Entry 5J0N (electron microscopy, 11.00 A resolution (very low resolution: no residue pairs are listed; an interface is given only as per-side residue counts)); this record covers chains C and G of the 15 polymer chains in the assembly.

[Chain C]
Molecule: attB(-19 to +21)
Sequence (41 nucleotides; numbered -19 to 21; the number before each row is that of its first residue; numbers below 1 keep their minus sign (DC-19 is residue -19)):
   -19 CCGTTGAAGCCTGCTTTTTTATACTAACTTGAGCGAAACGG

[Chain G]
Molecule: Integrase
From: Enterobacteria phage lambda
Notes: EC 2.7.7.-, 3.1.-.-
UniProt: P03700 (VINT_LAMBD); residues 1-356 here = UniProt positions 1-356
Sequence (356 residues; row label = number of the first residue in the row):
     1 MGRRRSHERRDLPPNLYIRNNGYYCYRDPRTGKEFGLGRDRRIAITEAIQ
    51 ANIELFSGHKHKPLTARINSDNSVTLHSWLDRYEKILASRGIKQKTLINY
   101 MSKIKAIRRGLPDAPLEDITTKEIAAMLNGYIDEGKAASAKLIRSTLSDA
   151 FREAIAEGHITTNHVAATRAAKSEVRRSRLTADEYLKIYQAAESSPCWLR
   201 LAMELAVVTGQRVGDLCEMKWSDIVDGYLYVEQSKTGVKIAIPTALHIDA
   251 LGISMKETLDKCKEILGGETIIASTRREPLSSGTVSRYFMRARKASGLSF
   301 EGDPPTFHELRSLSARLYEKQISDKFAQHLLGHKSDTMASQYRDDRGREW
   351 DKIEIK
Disordered / not traced: 338-348
UniProt features mapped onto this chain:
  - active site: Arg212, Lys235, His308, Arg311, His333, Tyr342 (O-(3'-phospho-DNA)-tyrosine intermediate)
  - mutagenesis: Glu47 (E47A: Complete loss of interaction with the integrase)
What the authors report for this chain:
  - catalytic residues: Tyr342 (citing earlier work)

[Interface between chain C and chain G]
At this resolution (11 A) residue pairs are not listed: 13 residues of chain C and 29 of chain G lie at the interface.

[Overview]
13 residues of chain C and 29 residues of chain G are in contact. UniProt lists 6 active-site residues and one
mutagenesis site on chain G. From the paper: the catalytic residue Tyr342(G).
Here chain C is attB(-19 to +21) and chain G is Integrase (Enterobacteria phage lambda). Entry 5J0N (Lambda
excision HJ intermediate) was determined by electron microscopy.
